PDB entry 6L2Z | X-ray diffraction, 2.02 A resolution | chains A and B

# Chain A (and B)
Name: Ketol-acid reductoisomerase (NADP(+))
Source organism: Streptococcus pneumoniae D39
Notes: EC 1.1.1.86; chain B of this document is another copy of the same molecule, construct and numbering; everything in this record applies to it too
UniProtKB: Q04M32 (ILVC_STRP2); residue numbers follow UniProt; this construct covers 1-340
Amino-acid sequence (340 residues; each row starts with the number of its first residue):
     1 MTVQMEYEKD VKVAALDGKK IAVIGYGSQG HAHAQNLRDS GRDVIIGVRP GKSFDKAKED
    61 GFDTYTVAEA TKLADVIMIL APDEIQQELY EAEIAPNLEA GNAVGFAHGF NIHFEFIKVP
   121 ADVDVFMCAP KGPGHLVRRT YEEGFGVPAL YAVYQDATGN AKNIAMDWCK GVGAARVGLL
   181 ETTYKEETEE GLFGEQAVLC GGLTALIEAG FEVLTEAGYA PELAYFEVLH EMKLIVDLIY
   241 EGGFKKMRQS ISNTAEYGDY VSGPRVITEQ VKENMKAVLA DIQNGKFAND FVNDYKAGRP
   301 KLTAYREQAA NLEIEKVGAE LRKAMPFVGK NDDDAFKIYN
Unresolved in the structure: 1-2, 327-340
Sequence notes: engineered mutation Gly191 (Asp in Q04M32)
Disulfide bonds: Cys128-Cys169
Ligand contacts:
  - NADP (NAP; NADP nicotinamide-adenine-dinucleotide phosphate), molecule 1: Gly25, Tyr26, Gly27, Ser28, Gln29, Gly30, Val48, Arg49, Pro50, Ser53, Val67, Leu80, Ala81, Pro82, Asp83, Ile85, Gln86, Leu89, Ala107, His108, Pro130, Gly132, Pro133
  - NADP (NAP), molecule 2: Ser250, Ile251, Ser252
Curated features (UniProtKB/Swiss-Prot):
  - active site: His108
  - binding site (NADP(+)): Tyr26 to Gln29, Arg49, Ser53, Asp83 to Gln86, Gly134
  - binding site (Mg(2+)): Glu195, Glu227, Glu231
  - binding site (substrate): Ser252
From the paper describing this entry:
  - mutagenesis - R49A, R49E, R49G, S53A, S53G, S53K, S53T, D83G, E195A, E195K, E195S: decreased catalytic activity

# Chain A / chain B interface
Contacting residue pairs (226):
  Val3(A) - Glu222(B)
  Met5(A) - Ala324(B)
  Met5(A) - Met325(B)  hydrophobic
  Tyr7(A) - Ala324(B)  hydrogen bond (side chain-backbone)
  Pro82(A) - Asn253(B)
  Asp83(A) - Ser252(B)  hydrogen bond
  Asp83(A) - Asn253(B)
  Asp83(A) - Thr254(B)  hydrogen bond
  Glu84(A) - Asn253(B)  hydrogen bond
  Lys131(A) - Phe226(B)
  Lys131(A) - Glu227(B)  salt bridge
  Lys131(A) - Glu231(B)  salt bridge
  Pro133(A) - Leu234(B)
  Pro133(A) - Ser250(B)
  Leu150(A) - Leu223(B)  hydrophobic
  Leu150(A) - Glu227(B)
  Val177(A) - Ala324(B)
  Val177(A) - Met325(B)
  Thr182(A) - Leu223(B)
  Glu186(A) - Tyr219(B)
  Glu186(A) - Leu223(B)
  Glu189(A) - Tyr219(B)  hydrogen bond
  Glu190(A) - Leu214(B)
  Glu190(A) - Tyr219(B)
  Glu190(A) - Leu223(B)
  Glu190(A) - Ala224(B)  hydrogen bond (side chain-backbone)
  Glu190(A) - Glu227(B)
  Gly191(A) - Glu227(B)
  Phe193(A) - Gly210(B)
  Phe193(A) - Val213(B)  hydrophobic
  Phe193(A) - Leu214(B)  hydrophobic
  Gly194(A) - Glu227(B)
  Glu195(A) - Ala255(B)
  Gln196(A) - Gly258(B)
  Gln196(A) - Ser262(B)  hydrogen bond
  Ala197(A) - Leu206(B)
  Val198(A) - Leu206(B)
  Val198(A) - Ile207(B)  hydrophobic
  Val198(A) - Gly210(B)
  Val198(A) - Val228(B)
  Val198(A) - Met232(B)  hydrophobic
  Leu199(A) - Glu227(B)
  Leu199(A) - Val228(B)
  Leu199(A) - Met232(B)
  Leu199(A) - Ile235(B)
  Cys200(A) - Ile251(B)  hydrophobic
  Cys200(A) - Asp259(B)
  Gly201(A) - Asp259(B)
  Gly201(A) - Gly263(B)
  Gly202(A) - Leu206(B)
  Gly202(A) - Ile267(B)
  Leu203(A) - Leu203(B)  hydrophobic
  Leu203(A) - Leu206(B)
  Leu203(A) - Met232(B)  hydrophobic
  Leu203(A) - Val236(B)  hydrophobic
  Thr204(A) - Phe244(B)
  Thr204(A) - Met247(B)
  Thr204(A) - Arg248(B)  hydrogen bond
  Thr204(A) - Asp259(B)  hydrogen bond
  Ala205(A) - Gly263(B)
  Ala205(A) - Ile267(B)
  Leu206(A) - Ala197(B)
  Leu206(A) - Val198(B)
  Leu206(A) - Gly202(B)
  Leu206(A) - Leu203(B)
  Leu206(A) - Ile267(B)
  Leu206(A) - Met275(B)  hydrophobic
  Ile207(A) - Val198(B)  hydrophobic
  Ile207(A) - Phe244(B)  hydrophobic
  Ala209(A) - Ile267(B)  hydrophobic
  Ala209(A) - Met275(B)
  Gly210(A) - Phe193(B)
  Gly210(A) - Val198(B)
  Gly210(A) - Met275(B)
  Glu212(A) - Lys272(B)  salt bridge
  Val213(A) - Phe193(B)  hydrophobic
  Val213(A) - Lys272(B)
  Val213(A) - Met275(B)  hydrophobic
  Val213(A) - Leu279(B)  hydrophobic
  Leu214(A) - Glu190(B)
  Leu214(A) - Phe193(B)  hydrophobic
  Glu216(A) - Lys272(B)  salt bridge
  Ala217(A) - Leu279(B)  hydrophobic
  Tyr219(A) - Glu189(B)  hydrogen bond
  Tyr219(A) - Glu190(B)
  Tyr219(A) - Gln283(B)  hydrogen bond
  Ala220(A) - Glu186(B)
  Ala220(A) - Glu190(B)
  Glu222(A) - Val3(B)
  Glu222(A) - Gln4(B)
  Leu223(A) - Thr182(B)
  Leu223(A) - Glu190(B)
  Ala224(A) - Glu190(B)  hydrogen bond (backbone-side chain)
  Phe226(A) - Met5(B)  hydrophobic
  Phe226(A) - Leu180(B)  hydrophobic
  Glu227(A) - Lys131(B)  salt bridge
  Glu227(A) - Leu150(B)
  Glu227(A) - Glu190(B)
  Glu227(A) - Gly191(B)
  Glu227(A) - Gly194(B)
  Glu227(A) - Leu199(B)
  Val228(A) - Val198(B)
  Val228(A) - Leu199(B)
  Leu229(A) - Ile239(B)  hydrophobic
  His230(A) - Tyr240(B)
  Glu231(A) - Lys131(B)  salt bridge
  Glu231(A) - Leu199(B)
  Met232(A) - Val198(B)  hydrophobic
  Met232(A) - Leu199(B)
  Met232(A) - Val236(B)
  Lys233(A) - Lys233(B)
  Lys233(A) - Val236(B)
  Lys233(A) - Asp237(B)  salt bridge
  Lys233(A) - Tyr240(B)
  Leu234(A) - Pro133(B)
  Leu234(A) - Leu136(B)  hydrophobic
  Ile235(A) - Leu199(B)
  Val236(A) - Leu203(B)  hydrophobic
  Val236(A) - Met232(B)  hydrophobic
  Val236(A) - Lys233(B)
  Val236(A) - Val236(B)  hydrophobic
  Asp237(A) - Lys233(B)  salt bridge
  Asp237(A) - Asp237(B)
  Ile239(A) - Leu229(B)  hydrophobic
  Tyr240(A) - His230(B)
  Tyr240(A) - Lys233(B)
  Tyr240(A) - Arg322(B)
  Glu241(A) - Arg322(B)
  Gly242(A) - Arg322(B)
  Gly243(A) - Glu315(B)
  Gly243(A) - Arg322(B)
  Phe244(A) - Thr204(B)
  Phe244(A) - Ile207(B)  hydrophobic
  Phe244(A) - Glu315(B)  hydrogen bond (backbone-side chain)
  Lys245(A) - Glu315(B)  hydrogen bond (backbone-side chain)
  Met247(A) - Thr204(B)
  Arg248(A) - Thr204(B)  hydrogen bond
  Arg248(A) - Ala309(B)
  Ile251(A) - Cys200(B)  hydrophobic
  Asn253(A) - Glu84(B)
  Asn253(A) - Phe291(B)
  Asn253(A) - Arg306(B)
  Thr254(A) - Asp83(B)  hydrogen bond
  Thr254(A) - Phe110(B)
  Thr254(A) - Leu192(B)
  Thr254(A) - Phe287(B)
  Thr254(A) - Phe291(B)
  Ala255(A) - Glu195(B)
  Glu256(A) - Arg306(B)  salt bridge
  Tyr257(A) - Phe287(B)  hydrophobic
  Tyr257(A) - Asp290(B)
  Tyr257(A) - Phe291(B)  hydrophobic
  Tyr257(A) - Asp294(B)
  Tyr257(A) - Lys301(B)
  Gly258(A) - Gln196(B)
  Gly258(A) - Phe287(B)
  Asp259(A) - Cys200(B)
  Asp259(A) - Gly201(B)
  Asp259(A) - Thr204(B)  hydrogen bond
  Tyr260(A) - Leu302(B)  hydrophobic
  Tyr260(A) - Tyr305(B)  hydrophobic
  Tyr260(A) - Arg306(B)
  Val261(A) - Tyr305(B)
  Ser262(A) - Gln196(B)  hydrogen bond
  Ser262(A) - Val278(B)
  Gly263(A) - Gly201(B)
  Gly263(A) - Ala205(B)
  Arg265(A) - Asn274(B)  hydrogen bond (backbone-side chain)
  Arg265(A) - Ala277(B)
  Arg265(A) - Asp281(B)  salt bridge
  Val266(A) - Val271(B)  hydrophobic
  Val266(A) - Asn274(B)  hydrogen bond (backbone-side chain)
  Val266(A) - Val278(B)  hydrophobic
  Ile267(A) - Gly202(B)
  Ile267(A) - Ala205(B)  hydrophobic
  Ile267(A) - Leu206(B)
  Ile267(A) - Ala209(B)  hydrophobic
  Thr268(A) - Asn274(B)
  Val271(A) - Val266(B)
  Val271(A) - Val271(B)  hydrophobic
  Lys272(A) - Glu212(B)  salt bridge
  Lys272(A) - Val213(B)
  Lys272(A) - Glu216(B)  salt bridge
  Asn274(A) - Arg265(B)  hydrogen bond (side chain-backbone)
  Asn274(A) - Val266(B)  hydrogen bond (side chain-backbone)
  Asn274(A) - Thr268(B)
  Met275(A) - Leu206(B)  hydrophobic
  Met275(A) - Ala209(B)
  Met275(A) - Gly210(B)
  Met275(A) - Val213(B)  hydrophobic
  Ala277(A) - Arg265(B)
  Val278(A) - Ser262(B)
  Val278(A) - Val266(B)  hydrophobic
  Leu279(A) - Val213(B)  hydrophobic
  Leu279(A) - Ala217(B)  hydrophobic
  Asp281(A) - Arg265(B)  salt bridge
  Gln283(A) - Tyr219(B)  hydrogen bond
  Phe287(A) - Thr254(B)
  Phe287(A) - Tyr257(B)  hydrophobic
  Phe287(A) - Gly258(B)
  Asp290(A) - Tyr257(B)
  Phe291(A) - Asn253(B)
  Phe291(A) - Thr254(B)
  Phe291(A) - Tyr257(B)  hydrophobic
  Asp294(A) - Tyr257(B)
  Lys301(A) - Tyr257(B)
  Leu302(A) - Tyr260(B)  hydrophobic
  Tyr305(A) - Tyr260(B)  hydrophobic
  Tyr305(A) - Val261(B)
  Arg306(A) - Asn253(B)
  Arg306(A) - Glu256(B)  salt bridge
  Arg306(A) - Tyr260(B)
  Ala309(A) - Arg248(B)
  Glu315(A) - Gly243(B)
  Glu315(A) - Phe244(B)  hydrogen bond (side chain-backbone)
  Glu315(A) - Lys245(B)  hydrogen bond (side chain-backbone)
  Glu320(A) - Gln4(B)
  Leu321(A) - Gln4(B)
  Arg322(A) - Tyr240(B)
  Arg322(A) - Glu241(B)
  Arg322(A) - Gly242(B)
  Arg322(A) - Gly243(B)
  Ala324(A) - Tyr7(B)  hydrogen bond (backbone-side chain)
  Met325(A) - Met5(B)  hydrophobic
  Met325(A) - Pro148(B)  hydrophobic
  Met325(A) - Val177(B)
Interface residues without a listed pair, chain A (116 interface residues in all): Gln4, His108, Phe110, Pro148, Leu180, Lys185, Glu187, Leu192, Glu208, Tyr225, Lys276, Leu312, Ile314
Interface residues without a listed pair, chain B (119 interface residues in all): Pro82, Gly132, Lys185, Gly218, Ala220, Tyr225, Lys276, Lys286, Leu312, Ile314, Glu320, Leu321

# In short
116 residues of chain A face 119 of chain B across their interface, with 26 hydrogen bonds and 14 salt
bridges. Polar pairs include Lys131(A)-Glu227(B), Lys131(A)-Glu231(B) and Glu212(A)-Lys272(B). Ligands of
chain A: NADP. The paper reports that R49A, R49E and R49G of chain A, among others, reduce catalytic activity;
11 substitutions were tested in all.
Both chains are Ketol-acid reductoisomerase (NADP(+)) (Streptococcus pneumoniae D39). Entry 6L2Z (IlvC, a
ketol-acid reductoisomerase, from Streptococcus pnuemoniae_D191G) was determined by X-ray diffraction (same
publication as 6L2I, 6L2K, 6L2R and 6L2S).
